4P3I - chains A and B; structure by X-ray diffraction, 1.69 A resolution.

# Chain A (and B)
Molecule: P domain of VP1
Organism: Norovirus Hu/GI.7/TCH-060/USA/2003
Notes: chain B of this document is another copy of the same molecule, construct and numbering; everything in this record applies to it too
Reference sequence: G8FL04 (G8FL04_9CALI); residues 226-526 here = UniProt positions 226-526
Amino-acid sequence (301 residues; each row starts with the number of its first residue):
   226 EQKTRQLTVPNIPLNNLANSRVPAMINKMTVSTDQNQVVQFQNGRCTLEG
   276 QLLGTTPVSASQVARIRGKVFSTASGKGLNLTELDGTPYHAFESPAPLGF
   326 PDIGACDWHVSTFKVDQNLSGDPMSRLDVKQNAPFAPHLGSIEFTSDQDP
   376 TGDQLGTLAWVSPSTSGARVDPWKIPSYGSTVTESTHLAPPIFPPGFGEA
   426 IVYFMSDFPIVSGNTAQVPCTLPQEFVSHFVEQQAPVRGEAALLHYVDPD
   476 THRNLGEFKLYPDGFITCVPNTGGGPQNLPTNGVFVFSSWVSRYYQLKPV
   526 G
Unresolved in the structure: 226-230, 342, 405-408, 526 (chain B: 226-231, 341-343, 405-411, 438-439, 526)
What the authors report for this chain:
  - binding site for alpha-L-fucopyranose: Gly346
  - binding site for beta-D-galactopyranose: Asp332, His334, Ser387

# How chain A and chain B interact
Pairs across the interface (55):
  Val234(A) with Glu457(B)
  Pro235(A) with Glu457(B)
  Asn236(A) with Glu457(B), hydrogen bond (backbone-side chain)
  Asn241(A) with Val283(B); Ser284(B); Gln287(B), hydrogen bond
  Ala243(A) with Ser284(B); Ser286(B)
  Met250(A) with Ser284(B); Ser286(B); Gln287(B)
  Val283(A) with Ile237(B), hydrophobic; Asn241(B)
  Ser284(A) with Asn241(B); Ala243(B); Met250(B); Glu450(B), hydrogen bond
  Ala285(A) with Ala285(B), hydrophobic; Ser286(B)
  Ser286(A) with Ala243(B); Met250(B); Ala285(B)
  Gln287(A) with Asn241(B), hydrogen bond; Met250(B)
  Phe338(A) with Phe433(B); Pro434(B)
  Val340(A) with Asp432(B)
  Leu344(A) with Pro434(B), hydrophobic; Ile435(B); Val436(B); Ser437(B), hydrogen bond (backbone-backbone)
  Ser345(A) with Val436(B)
  Gly346(A) with Val436(B)
  Asp347(A) with Arg351(B), salt bridge; Trp385(B)
  Pro348(A) with Trp385(B); Val436(B)
  Met349(A) with Trp385(B)
  Arg351(A) with Asp347(B), salt bridge
  Trp385(A) with Asp347(B); Pro348(B); Met349(B)
  Asp432(A) with Val340(B)
  Pro434(A) with Phe338(B); Leu344(B), hydrophobic
  Ile435(A) with Leu344(B)
  Val436(A) with Leu344(B); Gly346(B); Pro348(B), hydrophobic
  Ser437(A) with Leu344(B)
  Glu450(A) with Ser284(B), hydrogen bond
  Glu457(A) with Pro235(B); Asn236(B), hydrogen bond (side chain-backbone); Ile237(B); His454(B), salt bridge
Other interface residues (no listed pair), chain A (37 interface residues in all): Ile237, Asn240, Pro248, Ala249, Arg290, Ala384, Phe433, Ser453, His454
Other interface residues (no listed pair), chain B (37 interface residues in all): Val234, Asn240, Pro248, Ala249, Arg290, Ser345, Ala384, Ser453

# In short
Chain A and chain B each contribute 37 residues to their interface; the contacts include 7 hydrogen bonds and
3 salt bridges. Among the polar pairs are Asp347(A)-Arg351(B), Glu457(A)-His454(B) and Asn236(A)-Glu457(B).
From the paper: a binding site for beta-D-galactopyranose at Asp332(A), His334(A) and Ser387(A); a binding
site for alpha-L-fucopyranose at Gly346(A).
Both chains are P domain of VP1 (Norovirus Hu/GI.7/TCH-060/USA/2003). Entry 4P3I (Structure of the P domain
from a GI.7 Norovirus variant in complex with LeA HBGA) was determined by X-ray diffraction, deposited
together with 4P12, 4P1V, 4P25, 4P26 and 4P2N.
